1U76 - chains C and D of the 6 polymer chains in the assembly; structure by X-ray diffraction, 2.60 A resolution.

# Chain C
Protein: Proliferating cell nuclear antigen
From: Homo sapiens
Reference sequence: P12004 (PCNA_HUMAN); residues 1-261 here = UniProt positions 1-261
Sequence (261 residues; numbered 1 to 261; the number before each row is that of its first residue):
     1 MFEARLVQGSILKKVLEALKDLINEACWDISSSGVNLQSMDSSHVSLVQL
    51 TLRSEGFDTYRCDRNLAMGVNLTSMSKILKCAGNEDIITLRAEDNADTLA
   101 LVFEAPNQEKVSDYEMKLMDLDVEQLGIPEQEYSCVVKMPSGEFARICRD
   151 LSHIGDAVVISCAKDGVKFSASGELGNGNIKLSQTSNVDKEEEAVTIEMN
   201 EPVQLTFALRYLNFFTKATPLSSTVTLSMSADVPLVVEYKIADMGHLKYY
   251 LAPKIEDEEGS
Unresolved in the structure: 108, 186-190, 258-261
Swiss-Prot annotation at these positions:
  - DNA-binding region: Arg61 to Lys80
  - modified residue: Lys14 (N6-acetyllysine), Lys77 (N6-acetyllysine), Lys80 (N6-acetyllysine), Tyr211 (Phosphotyrosine), Lys248 (N6-acetyllysine)
  - cross-link (Glycyl lysine isopeptide (Lys-Gly)): Lys164 (interchain with G-Cter in SUMO2), Lys254 (interchain with G-Cter in SUMO2)
  - natural variant: Ser228 (S228I: In ATLD2)
  - mutagenesis: Lys13 (K13R: Inhibits acetylation, recruitment to DNA damage sites, inducible ubiquitination and protein degradation, DNA replication and repair synthesis efficiencies, but homotrimer formation, nuclear ...), Lys14 (K14R: Inhibits acetylation, recruitment to DNA damage sites, inducible ubiquitination and protein degradation, DNA replication and repair synthesis efficiencies, but homotrimer formation, nuclear ...), Lys20 (K20R: Inhibits acetylation, recruitment to DNA damage sites, inducible ubiquitination and protein degradation, DNA replication and repair synthesis efficiencies, but homotrimer formation, nuclear ...), Met40 (M40A: Complete loss of interaction with UHRF2), Ser43 to Val45 (No effect on POLD3-binding. Impairs binding to ALKBH2), Lys77 (K77A: Inhibits recruitment to DNA damage sites, but nuclear localization is similar as the wild-type; in association with A-80 ...), Lys80 (K80A: Inhibits recruitment to DNA damage sites, but nuclear localization is similar as the wild-type; in association with A-77 ...), Gln125 to Ile128 (Strong decrease in POLD3-binding. Impairs binding to ALKBH2), Ile128 (I128A: Complete loss of interaction with UHRF2), Lys164 (K164R: Abolishes ubiquitination. No effect on interaction with SHPRH), Val188 to Lys190 (No effect on POLD3-binding. No effect on ALKBH2-binding), Tyr211 (Y211F: Alters chromatin-associated PCNA stability and its function in DNA replication and repair), 3 further mutagenesis entries in UniProt

# Chain D
Protein: KANRQVSITGFFQRK peptide from DNA polymerase delta subunit 3
Notes: fragment: PIP-box region of p66 (residues 452-466)
Reference sequence: Q15054 (DPOD3_HUMAN); residue numbers follow UniProt; this construct covers 452-466
Sequence (15 residues; numbered 452 to 466; the number before each row is that of its first residue):
   452 KANRQVSITGFFQRK
Unresolved in the structure: 452, 466
Swiss-Prot annotation at these positions:
  - motif: Gln456 to Phe463 (PIP-box)
  - modified residue: Ser458 (Phosphoserine)
  - mutagenesis: Gln456 to Lys466 (Complete loss of PCNA binding), Ser458 (S458A: Partial loss of PCNA binding (60% of wild-type) and strong decrease of PCNA stimulation of Pol-delta4 polymerase activity), Ile459 to Phe463 (Complete loss of PCNA binding)

# Chain C / chain D interface
Contacting residue pairs (42; chain C residue first):
  Met40(C) with Ile459(D), hydrophobic; Thr460(D)
  His44(C) with Ser458(D); Ile459(D), hydrogen bond (backbone-backbone)
  Val45(C) with Gln456(D); Val457(D); Ile459(D)
  Ser46(C) with Ile459(D)
  Glu124(C) with Arg465(D)
  Gln125(C) with Arg465(D)
  Leu126(C) with Phe463(D); Gln464(D); Arg465(D)
  Gly127(C) with Gln464(D), hydrogen bond (backbone-backbone)
  Ile128(C) with Phe463(D), hydrophobic
  Pro129(C) with Phe463(D)
  Thr206(C) with Ala453(D)
  Ala208(C) with Gln456(D)
  Asp232(C) with Phe462(D)
  Val233(C) with Phe462(D), hydrophobic
  Pro234(C) with Phe462(D), hydrophobic; Phe463(D), hydrophobic
  Tyr250(C) with Phe463(D), hydrophobic
  Ala252(C) with Gln456(D), hydrogen bond (backbone-side chain); Val457(D); Ser458(D); Ile459(D); Phe462(D), hydrophobic
  Pro253(C) with Gln456(D); Val457(D), hydrogen bond (backbone-backbone); Phe462(D)
  Lys254(C) with Ala453(D), hydrogen bond (backbone-backbone); Asn454(D); Arg455(D); Gln456(D)
  Ile255(C) with Ala453(D), hydrogen bond (backbone-backbone); Asn454(D), hydrogen bond (backbone-backbone); Arg455(D), hydrogen bond (backbone-backbone); Val457(D), hydrophobic; Phe462(D), hydrophobic
  Glu256(C) with Ala453(D)
  Asp257(C) with Arg455(D)
Other interface residues (no listed pair), chain C (23 interface residues in all): Leu47

# Overview
23 residues of chain C and 12 residues of chain D are in contact, with 8 hydrogen bonds. Polar pairs include
Ala252(C)-Gln456(D), His44(C)-Ile459(D) and Gly127(C)-Gln464(D). Curated annotation (UniProt) lists 23
mutagenesis sites on chain C; 11 mutagenesis sites on chain D.
Chain C is Proliferating cell nuclear antigen (Homo sapiens) and chain D is KANRQVSITGFFQRK peptide from DNA
polymerase delta subunit 3; the structure, Crystal structure of hPCNA bound to residues 452-466 of the DNA
polymerase-delta-p66 subunit, was determined by X-ray diffraction (same publication as 1U7B).
